9ML7 - chains A and C of the 5 polymer chains in the assembly; structure by electron microscopy, 3.20 A resolution.

== Chain A (and C) ==
Name: Spike glycoprotein
From: Severe acute respiratory syndrome coronavirus 2
Notes: chain C of this document is another copy of the same molecule, construct and numbering; everything in this record applies to it too
UniProt: P0DTC2 (SPIKE_SARS2); residue numbers follow UniProt; this construct covers 1-676, 680-1213
Sequence (1256 residues; row label = number of the first residue in the row; note: 3 numbers in that range are skipped by the numbering (no residue carries them; nothing is unmodelled there)):
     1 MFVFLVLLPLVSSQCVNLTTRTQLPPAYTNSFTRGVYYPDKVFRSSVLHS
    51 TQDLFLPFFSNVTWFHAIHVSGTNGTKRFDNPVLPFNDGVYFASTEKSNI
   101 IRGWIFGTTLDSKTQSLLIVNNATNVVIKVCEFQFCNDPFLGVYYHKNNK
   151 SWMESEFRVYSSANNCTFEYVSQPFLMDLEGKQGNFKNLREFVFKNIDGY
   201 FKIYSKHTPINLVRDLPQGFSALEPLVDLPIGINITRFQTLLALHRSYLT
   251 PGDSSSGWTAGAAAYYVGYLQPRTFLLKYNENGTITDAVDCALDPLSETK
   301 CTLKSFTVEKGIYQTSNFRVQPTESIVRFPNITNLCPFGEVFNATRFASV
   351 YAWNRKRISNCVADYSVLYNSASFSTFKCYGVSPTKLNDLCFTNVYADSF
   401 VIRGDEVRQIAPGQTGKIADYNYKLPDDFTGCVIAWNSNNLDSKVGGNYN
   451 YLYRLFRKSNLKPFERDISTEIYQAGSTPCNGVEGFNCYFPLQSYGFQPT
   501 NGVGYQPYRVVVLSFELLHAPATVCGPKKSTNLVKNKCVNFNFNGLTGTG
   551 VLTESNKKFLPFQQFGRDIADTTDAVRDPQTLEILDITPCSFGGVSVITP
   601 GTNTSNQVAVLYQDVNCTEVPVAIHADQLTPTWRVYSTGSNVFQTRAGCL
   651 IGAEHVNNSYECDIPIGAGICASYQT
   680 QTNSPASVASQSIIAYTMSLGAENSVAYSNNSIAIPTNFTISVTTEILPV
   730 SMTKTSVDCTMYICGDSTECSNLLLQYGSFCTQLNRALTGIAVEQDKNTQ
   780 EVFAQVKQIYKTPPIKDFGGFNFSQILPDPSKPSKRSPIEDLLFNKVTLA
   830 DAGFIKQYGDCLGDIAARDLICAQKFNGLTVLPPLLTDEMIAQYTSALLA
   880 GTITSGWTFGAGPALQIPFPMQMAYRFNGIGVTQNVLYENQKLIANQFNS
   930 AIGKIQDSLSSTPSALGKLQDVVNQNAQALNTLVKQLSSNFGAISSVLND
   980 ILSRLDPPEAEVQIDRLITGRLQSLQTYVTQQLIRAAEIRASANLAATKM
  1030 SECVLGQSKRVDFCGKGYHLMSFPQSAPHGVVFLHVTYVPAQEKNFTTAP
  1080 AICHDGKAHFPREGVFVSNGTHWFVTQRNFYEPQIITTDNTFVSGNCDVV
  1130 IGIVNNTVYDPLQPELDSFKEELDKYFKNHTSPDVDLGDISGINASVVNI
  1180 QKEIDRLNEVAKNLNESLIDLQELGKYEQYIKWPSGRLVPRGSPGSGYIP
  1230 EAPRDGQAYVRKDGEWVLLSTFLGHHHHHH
Unresolved in the structure: 1-26, 70-77, 144-164, 173-185, 246-262, 623-635, 680-688, 828-853, 1148-1259
Cystine bridges: Cys131-Cys166, Cys291-Cys301, Cys336-Cys361, Cys379-Cys432, Cys391-Cys525, Cys480-Cys488, Cys617-Cys649, Cys662-Cys671, Cys738-Cys760, Cys743-Cys749, Cys1032-Cys1043, Cys1082-Cys1126
Covalent attachments: N-acetylglucosamine (NAG) linked to Asn282, Asn331, Asn343, Asn603, Asn616, Asn657, Asn709, Asn717, Asn1074, Asn1098, Asn1134
Construct notes: engineered mutation Pro817 (Phe in P0DTC2), Pro892 (Ala in P0DTC2), Pro899 (Ala in P0DTC2), Pro942 (Ala in P0DTC2), Pro986 (Lys in P0DTC2), Pro987 (Val in P0DTC2); expression tag (1214-1259)
UniProt features mapped onto this chain:
  - region: Asn280 to Cys301 (Putative superantigen), Arg403 to Asp405 (Integrin-binding motif), Asn448 to Phe456 (Immunodominant HLA epitope recognized by the CD8+), Ser816 to Tyr837 (Fusion peptide 1), Lys835 to Phe855 (Fusion peptide 2), Asp1163 to Glu1202 (Heptad repeat 2)
  - site: Arg815, Ser816 (Cleavage)
  - glycosylation: Asn17 (N-linked (GlcNAc...) (complex) asparagine), Asn61 (N-linked (GlcNAc...) (hybrid) asparagine), Asn74 (N-linked (GlcNAc...) (complex) asparagine), Asn122 (N-linked (GlcNAc...) (hybrid) asparagine), Asn149 (N-linked (GlcNAc...) (complex) asparagine), Asn165 (N-linked (GlcNAc...) (complex) asparagine), Asn234 (N-linked (GlcNAc...) (high mannose) asparagine), Asn282 (N-linked (GlcNAc...) (complex) asparagine), Thr323 (O-linked (GalNAc) threonine), Ser325 (O-linked (HexNAc...) serine), Asn331 (N-linked (GlcNAc...) (complex) asparagine), Asn343 (N-linked (GlcNAc...) (complex) asparagine), Asn603 (N-linked (GlcNAc...) (hybrid) asparagine), Asn616 (N-linked (GlcNAc...) (complex) asparagine), Asn657 (N-linked (GlcNAc...) (complex) asparagine), Thr676 (O-linked (GlcNAc...) threonine), Asn709 (N-linked (GlcNAc...) (high mannose) asparagine), Asn717 (N-linked (GlcNAc...) (hybrid) asparagine), Asn801 (N-linked (GlcNAc...) (hybrid) asparagine), Asn1074 (N-linked (GlcNAc...) (hybrid) asparagine) and 5 more in UniProt
Reported in the primary citation:
  - mutagenesis - R357N, Y396T: decreased binding to M8b-B1

== Interface between chain A and chain C ==
Residue-residue contacts (174):
  Asn317(A) - Asp737(C)  hydrogen bond
  Arg319(A) - Asp745(C)
  Arg357(A) - Phe168(C)
  Arg357(A) - Pro230(C)  hydrogen bond (side chain-backbone)
  Cys379(A) - Glu988(C)
  Gly381(A) - Ile973(C)
  Gly381(A) - Leu984(C)
  Val382(A) - Arg983(C)
  Val382(A) - Leu984(C)  hydrophobic
  Ser383(A) - Arg983(C)  hydrogen bond (backbone-backbone)
  Ser383(A) - Leu984(C)
  Ser383(A) - Asp985(C)
  Lys386(A) - Leu981(C)  hydrogen bond (side chain-backbone)
  Lys386(A) - Ser982(C)
  Lys386(A) - Arg983(C)
  Lys386(A) - Leu984(C)
  Asp389(A) - Ser982(C)
  Leu390(A) - Asp979(C)
  Leu390(A) - Ser982(C)
  Leu390(A) - Arg983(C)
  Phe392(A) - Arg983(C)
  Asn394(A) - Tyr200(C)  hydrogen bond
  Tyr396(A) - Tyr200(C)  hydrogen bond
  Gly476(A) - Asn370(C)
  Gly476(A) - Thr385(C)
  Ser477(A) - Asn370(C)  hydrogen bond (backbone-side chain)
  Phe486(A) - Tyr369(C)
  Phe486(A) - Asn370(C)
  Asn487(A) - Tyr369(C)
  Asn487(A) - Asn370(C)
  Leu546(A) - Asn978(C)
  Thr547(A) - Asn978(C)  hydrogen bond (backbone-side chain)
  Gly548(A) - Asn978(C)
  Lys558(A) - Phe43(C)
  Lys558(A) - Asn282(C)
  Phe559(A) - Phe43(C)  hydrophobic
  Leu560(A) - Tyr38(C)
  Leu560(A) - Asn282(C)
  Leu560(A) - Gly283(C)
  Phe562(A) - Tyr38(C)  hydrophobic
  Phe562(A) - Lys41(C)
  Phe562(A) - Pro225(C)
  Gln563(A) - Lys41(C)
  Gln563(A) - Val42(C)  hydrogen bond (side chain-backbone)
  Gln563(A) - Phe43(C)
  Gln564(A) - Lys41(C)  hydrogen bond (backbone-backbone)
  Phe565(A) - Lys41(C)
  Phe565(A) - Val42(C)
  Phe565(A) - Phe43(C)  hydrogen bond (backbone-backbone)
  Gly566(A) - Phe43(C)
  Arg567(A) - Val42(C)
  Arg567(A) - Phe43(C)  hydrogen bond (backbone-backbone)
  Asp568(A) - Val47(C)
  Asp568(A) - Lys854(C)  hydrogen bond (side chain-backbone)
  Ile569(A) - Val47(C)  hydrophobic
  Ala570(A) - Val963(C)  hydrophobic
  Asp571(A) - Lys964(C)
  Asp571(A) - Ser967(C)
  Asp574(A) - Lys854(C)
  Pro589(A) - Phe855(C)
  Phe592(A) - Met740(C)  hydrophobic
  Phe592(A) - Phe855(C)  hydrophobic
  Phe592(A) - Gly857(C)
  Asp614(A) - Thr859(C)  hydrogen bond
  Asp614(A) - Val860(C)
  Arg646(A) - Pro862(C)
  Pro665(A) - Leu864(C)  hydrophobic
  Ala668(A) - Pro863(C)  hydrogen bond (backbone-backbone)
  Ala668(A) - Leu864(C)
  Ala668(A) - Thr866(C)
  Gly669(A) - Leu864(C)  hydrogen bond (backbone-backbone)
  Gly669(A) - Thr866(C)
  Gly669(A) - Met869(C)
  Thr696(A) - Met869(C)
  Met697(A) - Leu864(C)  hydrophobic
  Met697(A) - Leu865(C)  hydrophobic
  Leu699(A) - Lys786(C)
  Leu699(A) - Ile788(C)  hydrophobic
  Leu699(A) - Leu865(C)  hydrophobic
  Leu699(A) - Met869(C)
  Leu699(A) - Tyr873(C)
  Gly700(A) - Lys786(C)
  Gly700(A) - Ile788(C)
  Ala701(A) - Gln787(C)
  Ala701(A) - Ile788(C)  hydrogen bond (backbone-backbone)
  Glu702(A) - Ile788(C)
  Asn703(A) - Gln787(C)
  Asn703(A) - Ile788(C)
  Asn703(A) - Tyr789(C)
  Ser704(A) - Lys790(C)
  Val705(A) - Tyr789(C)  hydrophobic
  Val705(A) - Thr883(C)
  Val705(A) - Gln895(C)
  Ala706(A) - Gln895(C)
  Tyr707(A) - Pro792(C)  hydrophobic
  Tyr707(A) - Asp796(C)
  Tyr707(A) - Phe797(C)
  Tyr707(A) - Ile882(C)
  Tyr707(A) - Thr883(C)
  Tyr707(A) - Ile896(C)
  Tyr707(A) - Pro897(C)
  Tyr707(A) - Phe898(C)  hydrogen bond (side chain-backbone)
  Asn709(A) - Asp796(C)  hydrogen bond
  Asn709(A) - Pro897(C)
  Ser711(A) - Gln895(C)  hydrogen bond
  Ser711(A) - Ile896(C)  hydrogen bond (backbone-backbone)
  Ser711(A) - Pro897(C)
  Ile712(A) - Gln895(C)
  Ile712(A) - Ile896(C)  hydrophobic
  Ala713(A) - Leu894(C)
  Ala713(A) - Gln895(C)  hydrogen bond (backbone-backbone)
  Pro715(A) - Leu894(C)
  Thr961(A) - Ser758(C)
  Thr961(A) - Gln762(C)
  Gln965(A) - Gly757(C)
  Gln965(A) - Ser758(C)  hydrogen bond (side chain-backbone)
  Gln965(A) - Phe759(C)
  Ser968(A) - Gln755(C)
  Ser968(A) - Gly757(C)
  Asn969(A) - Gln755(C)  hydrogen bond (backbone-backbone)
  Phe970(A) - Gln755(C)  hydrogen bond (backbone-backbone)
  Phe970(A) - Tyr756(C)  hydrophobic
  Phe970(A) - Phe759(C)  hydrophobic
  Gly971(A) - Gln755(C)  hydrogen bond (backbone-side chain)
  Arg995(A) - Asp994(C)  salt bridge
  Gln1002(A) - Phe759(C)
  Ser1003(A) - Phe759(C)
  Thr1006(A) - Gln1005(C)  hydrogen bond
  Thr1009(A) - Thr1009(C)
  Gln1010(A) - Leu1012(C)
  Ile1013(A) - Leu1012(C)  hydrophobic
  Ile1013(A) - Ile1013(C)  hydrophobic
  Arg1039(A) - Thr1027(C)  hydrogen bond
  Arg1039(A) - Glu1031(C)  salt bridge
  Arg1039(A) - Arg1039(C)
  Val1040(A) - Ser1030(C)
  Val1040(A) - Glu1031(C)
  Val1040(A) - Leu1034(C)
  Val1040(A) - Gly1035(C)
  Asp1041(A) - Gln784(C)
  Asp1041(A) - Ser1030(C)
  Lys1045(A) - Gly889(C)
  Lys1045(A) - Ala890(C)
  Lys1045(A) - Gly891(C)
  Gly1046(A) - Ala890(C)
  Tyr1047(A) - Ala890(C)
  Pro1069(A) - Ala890(C)
  Pro1069(A) - Pro892(C)
  Glu1072(A) - Pro892(C)
  Glu1072(A) - Leu894(C)
  Asn1074(A) - Gln895(C)
  Thr1077(A) - Pro897(C)
  Thr1077(A) - Met900(C)  hydrogen bond
  Pro1079(A) - Tyr917(C)
  Phe1089(A) - Asn914(C)
  Phe1089(A) - Tyr917(C)  hydrophobic
  Phe1089(A) - Glu918(C)
  Pro1090(A) - Gln913(C)
  Glu1092(A) - Asn907(C)
  Val1094(A) - Met900(C)  hydrophobic
  Val1094(A) - Tyr904(C)
  Arg1107(A) - Tyr904(C)
  Arg1107(A) - Asn907(C)
  Phe1121(A) - Thr912(C)
  Phe1121(A) - Asn914(C)
  Ser1123(A) - Asn914(C)  hydrogen bond
  Ser1123(A) - Glu918(C)  hydrogen bond
  Ser1123(A) - Glu1111(C)  hydrogen bond
  Gly1124(A) - Glu918(C)
  Val1128(A) - Tyr917(C)
  Val1128(A) - Glu918(C)
  Val1129(A) - Tyr917(C)
  Ile1130(A) - Gln920(C)
  Leu1145(A) - Glu1144(C)
Interface residues without a listed pair, chain A (115 interface residues in all): Leu387, Thr430, Glu516, His519, Ala520, Pro521, Gly545, Thr572, Gln613, Ala647, Gly667, Cys671, Ser708, Asn710, Gly999, Glu1017, Phe1042, Val1068, Ala1070, Ala1078, Arg1091, Leu1141
Interface residues without a listed pair, chain C (107 interface residues in all): Asp40, Arg44, Ser46, Asp198, Glu224, Tyr279, Arg765, Asn856, Leu858, Leu861, Gln872, Trp886, Thr887, Ala893, Pro899, Gln1002, Arg1019, Leu1141

== Overview ==
115 residues of chain A and 107 residues of chain C are in contact, with 32 hydrogen bonds and 2 salt bridges.
Polar pairs include Arg995(A)-Asp994(C), Arg1039(A)-Glu1031(C) and Asn317(A)-Asp737(C). The paper reports that
R357N and Y396T of chain A reduce binding to M8b-B1.
Both chains are Spike glycoprotein (Severe acute respiratory syndrome coronavirus 2). Entry 9ML7 (Structure of
the SARS-CoV-2 Spike 6P in complex with the rabbit M8b-C10 Fab) was determined by electron microscopy (same
publication as 9ML4, 9ML5, 9ML8 and 9ML9).
